PDB entry 1O3Q | X-ray diffraction, 3.00 A resolution | chains B and A of the 3 polymer chains in the assembly

== Chain B ==
Molecule: 11-nt DNA strand
Sequence (11 nucleotides; row label = number of the first residue in the row; note: 1 number in that range is skipped by the numbering (no residue carries it; nothing is unmodelled there); numbers below 1 keep their minus sign (DA-2 is residue -2)):
    -2 AA
     1 AAATGTGAT

== Chain A ==
Molecule: Catabolite gene activator protein
From: Escherichia coli
UniProtKB: P0ACJ8 (CRP_ECOLI); residues 8-207 here correspond to UniProt positions 9-208 (UniProt number = residue number + 1)
Chain sequence (200 residues; numbered 8 to 207; the number before each row is that of its first residue):
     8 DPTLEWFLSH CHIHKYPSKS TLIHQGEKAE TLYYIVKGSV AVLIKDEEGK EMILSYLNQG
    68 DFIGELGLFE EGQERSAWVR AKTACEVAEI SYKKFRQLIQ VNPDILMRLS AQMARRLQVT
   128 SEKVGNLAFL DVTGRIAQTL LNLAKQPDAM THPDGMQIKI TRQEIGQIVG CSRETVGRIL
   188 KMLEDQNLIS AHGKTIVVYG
Ligand contacts:
  - adenosine-3',5'-cyclic-monophosphate (CMP), molecule 1: Ile30, Val49, Leu61, Ser62, Leu64, Phe69, Ile70, Gly71, Glu72, Leu73, Gly74, Glu81, Arg82, Ser83, Ala84, Val86, Tyr99, Arg123, Leu124, Thr127, Ser128
  - adenosine-3',5'-cyclic-monophosphate (CMP), molecule 2: Lys57, Glu58, Met59, Ala135, Phe136, Gln170, Gly173, Gln174, Gly177, Cys178, Ser179, Arg180, Glu181

== Interface between chain B and chain A ==
Pairs across the interface (13):
  DA3(B) - Thr168(A)  phosphate contact
  DA3(B) - Gln170(A)  phosphate contact
  DA3(B) - Lys201(A)  phosphate contact
  DT4(B) - Thr168(A)  phosphate contact
  DT4(B) - Arg169(A)  hydrogen bond to the phosphate
  DT4(B) - Gln170(A)  hydrogen bond to the phosphate
  DT4(B) - Arg180(A)  base contact
  DG5(B) - Arg169(A)  salt bridge to the phosphate
  DG5(B) - Arg180(A)  hydrogen bond to the base
  DT6(B) - Arg180(A)  base contact
  DT6(B) - Glu181(A)  base contact
  DG7(B) - Arg185(A)  hydrogen bond to the base
  DA8(B) - Arg185(A)  base contact
Interface residues without a listed pair, chain A (8 interface residues in all): Gly184

== Overview ==
6 residues of chain B face 8 of chain A across their interface; the contacts include 4 hydrogen bonds and 1
salt bridge. Among the polar pairs are DG5(B)-Arg180(A), DG7(B)-Arg185(A) and DT4(B)-Arg169(A). Bound to chain
A: adenosine-3',5'-cyclic-monophosphate.
Chain B is an 11-nt DNA strand and chain A is Catabolite gene activator protein (Escherichia coli); the
structure, Protein-DNA recognition and DNA deformation revealed in crystal structures of cap-DNA complexes,
was determined by X-ray diffraction together with 1O3R and 1O3T from the same study.
